3NMR - chains A and B; structure by X-ray diffraction, 1.85 A resolution.

Chain A:
Protein: CUGBP Elav-like family member 1
Source organism: Homo sapiens
Notes: fragment: RRM1-RRM2 domain
UniProtKB: Q92879 (CELF1_HUMAN); numbering as in UniProt (aligned over 14-187)
Sequence (175 residues; row label = number of the first residue in the row):
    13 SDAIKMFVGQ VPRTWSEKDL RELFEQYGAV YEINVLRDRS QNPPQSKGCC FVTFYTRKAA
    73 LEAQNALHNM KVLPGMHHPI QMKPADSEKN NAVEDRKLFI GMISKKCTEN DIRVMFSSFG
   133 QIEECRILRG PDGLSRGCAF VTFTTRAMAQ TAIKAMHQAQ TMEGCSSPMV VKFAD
Differences from the reference sequence: expression tag (13)
Modified residues: Mse18, Mse82, Mse88, Mse94, Mse114, Mse127, Mse160, Mse168, Mse174, Mse181 (selenomethionine; parent Met)
UniProt features mapped onto this chain:
  - modified residue: Ser179 (Phosphoserine)
  - cross-link: Lys109 (Glycyl lysine isopeptide (Lys-Gly) (interchain with G-Cter in SUMO2))
  - mutagenesis: Phe63 (F63L: Does not reduce RNA-binding; when associated with D-331 and F-472. Abolishes ARE/EDEN-dependent deadenylation; when associated with D-331 and F-472)
From the paper describing this entry:
  - binding site for the 12-nt RNA strand (chain B): Phe111, Mse114, Cys150, Phe152, Val182, Asp187
  - conformationally variable residues (loop rearrangement): Ala97 to Asp107

Chain B:
Molecule: 12-nt RNA strand
Sequence (12 nucleotides; numbered 0 to 11; the number before each row is that of its first residue; numbering starts at 0):
     0 GUUGUUUUGU UU
Not modelled in the structure: 0, 7-11

Interface between chain A and chain B:
Pairs across the interface - 23 pairs, chain A then chain B:
  Lys109(A) - U5(B)  hydrogen bond to the base
  Phe111(A) - G3(B)  base contact
  Phe111(A) - U4(B)  stacking on the base
  Gly113(A) - G3(B)  base contact
  Mse114(A) - U2(B)  phosphate contact
  Mse114(A) - G3(B)  hydrogen bond to the base
  Lys117(A) - U1(B)  salt bridge to the phosphate
  Arg138(A) - U5(B)  hydrogen bond to the base
  Leu140(A) - U4(B)  sugar contact
  Leu140(A) - U5(B)  sugar contact
  Arg148(A) - G3(B)  base contact
  Arg148(A) - U6(B)  salt bridge to the phosphate
  Gly149(A) - G3(B)  base contact
  Cys150(A) - G3(B)  sugar contact
  Phe152(A) - U4(B)  sugar contact
  Phe152(A) - U5(B)  stacking on the base
  Ser178(A) - U2(B)  hydrogen bond to the phosphate
  Ser179(A) - U2(B)  base contact
  Val182(A) - U2(B)  base contact
  Val182(A) - G3(B)  base contact
  Lys184(A) - U4(B)  hydrogen bond to the base
  Ala186(A) - U4(B)  base contact
  Asp187(A) - U4(B)  hydrogen bond to the base
Also at the interface, not in a pair above, chain A (18 interface residues in all): Pro180

In short:
Chain A and chain B form an interface of 18 and 6 residues respectively; the contacts include 6 hydrogen
bonds, 2 salt bridges and 2 aromatic stacking contacts. Polar pairs include Lys109(A)-U5(B), Mse114(A)-G3(B)
and Arg138(A)-U5(B). The paper reports a binding site for the 12-nt RNA strand (chain B) at Phe111(A),
Mse114(A) and Cys150(A) among others; conformational variability at Ala97(A).
Here chain A is CUGBP Elav-like family member 1 (Homo sapiens) and chain B is a 12-nt RNA strand. Entry 3NMR
(Crystal Structure of CUGBP1 RRM1/2-RNA Complex) was determined by X-ray diffraction (same publication as
3NNA, 3NNC and 3NNH).
